Entry 7NDL (X-ray diffraction, 2.22 A resolution); this record covers chains A and B.

Chain A:
Name: Isoform 2 of Glutamine-fructose-6-phosphate aminotransferase [isomerizing] 1
Organism: Homo sapiens
Notes: EC 2.6.1.16
Reference sequence: Q06210-2 (GFPT1-2_HUMAN); residue numbers follow UniProt; this construct covers 2-295, 300-681
Chain sequence (686 residues; row label = number of the first residue in the row; note: 4 numbers in that range are skipped by the numbering (no residue carries them; nothing is unmodelled there); a row labelled like 295A-295J holds insertion residues (295A, then the next letters in order)):
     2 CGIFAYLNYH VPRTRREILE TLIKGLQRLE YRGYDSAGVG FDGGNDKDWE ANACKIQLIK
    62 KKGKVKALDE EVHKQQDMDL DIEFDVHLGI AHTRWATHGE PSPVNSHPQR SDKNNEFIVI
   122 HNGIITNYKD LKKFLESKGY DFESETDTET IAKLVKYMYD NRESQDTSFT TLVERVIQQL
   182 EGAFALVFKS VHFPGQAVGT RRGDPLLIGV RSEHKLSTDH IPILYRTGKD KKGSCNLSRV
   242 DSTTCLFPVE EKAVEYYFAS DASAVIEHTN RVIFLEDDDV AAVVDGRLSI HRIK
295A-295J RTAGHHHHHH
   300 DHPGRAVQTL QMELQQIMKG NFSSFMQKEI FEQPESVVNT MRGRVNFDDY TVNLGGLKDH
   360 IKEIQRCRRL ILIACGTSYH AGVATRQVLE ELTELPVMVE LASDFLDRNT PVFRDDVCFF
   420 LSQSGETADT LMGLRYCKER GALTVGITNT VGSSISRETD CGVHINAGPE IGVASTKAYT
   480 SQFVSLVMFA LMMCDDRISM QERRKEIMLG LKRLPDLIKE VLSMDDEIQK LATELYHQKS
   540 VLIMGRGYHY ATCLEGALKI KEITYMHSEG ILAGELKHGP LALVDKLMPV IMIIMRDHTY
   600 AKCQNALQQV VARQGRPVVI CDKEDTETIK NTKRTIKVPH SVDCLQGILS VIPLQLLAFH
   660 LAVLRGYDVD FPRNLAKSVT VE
Not modelled in the structure: 228-239, 295A-295J, 673-676, 680-681
Construct notes: engineered mutation Asp205 (Ser in Q06210-2); insertion (295E-295J)
Modified residues: Ser243 (phosphoserine; SEP)
Residues lining bound ligands:
  - glucose-6-phosphate (G6Q): Cys374, Gly375, Thr376, Ser377, Leu420, Ser421, Gln422, Ser423, Gly424, Thr426, Ala473, Ser474, Leu557, Lys558, Glu561
  - glutamic acid (GLU): Cys2, His93, Thr94, Arg95, Trp96, Ala97, Thr98, His99, Asn106, His108, His122, Asn123, Gly124, Ile125, Thr147, Asp148, Thr149
Reported in the primary citation:
  - mutagenesis - S205D: decreased catalytic activity
  - mutagenesis - S205D: decreased stability
  - post-translational modification sites: Ser235

Chain B:
Name: Isoform 2 of Glutamine-fructose-6-phosphate aminotransferase [isomerizing] 1
Organism: Homo sapiens
Notes: EC 2.6.1.16
Reference sequence: Q06210-2 (GFPT1-2_HUMAN); residue numbers follow UniProt; this construct covers 2-294, 304-681
Chain sequence (686 residues; each row starts with the number of its first residue; note: 9 numbers in that range are skipped by the numbering (no residue carries them; nothing is unmodelled there); a row labelled like 294A-294O holds insertion residues (294A, then the next letters in order)):
     2 CGIFAYLNYH VPRTRREILE TLIKGLQRLE YRGYDSAGVG FDGGNDKDWE ANACKIQLIK
    62 KKGKVKALDE EVHKQQDMDL DIEFDVHLGI AHTRWATHGE PSPVNSHPQR SDKNNEFIVI
   122 HNGIITNYKD LKKFLESKGY DFESETDTET IAKLVKYMYD NRESQDTSFT TLVERVIQQL
   182 EGAFALVFKS VHFPGQAVGT RRGDPLLIGV RSEHKLSTDH IPILYRTGKD KKGSCNLSRV
   242 DSTTCLFPVE EKAVEYYFAS DASAVIEHTN RVIFLEDDDV AAVVDGRLSI HRI
294A-294O KRTAGHHHHHHDHPG
   304 RAVQTLQMEL QQIMKGNFSS FMQKEIFEQP ESVVNTMRGR VNFDDYTVNL GGLKDHIKEI
   364 QRCRRLILIA CGTSYHAGVA TRQVLEELTE LPVMVELASD FLDRNTPVFR DDVCFFLSQS
   424 GETADTLMGL RYCKERGALT VGITNTVGSS ISRETDCGVH INAGPEIGVA STKAYTSQFV
   484 SLVMFALMMC DDRISMQERR KEIMLGLKRL PDLIKEVLSM DDEIQKLATE LYHQKSVLIM
   544 GRGYHYATCL EGALKIKEIT YMHSEGILAG ELKHGPLALV DKLMPVIMII MRDHTYAKCQ
   604 NALQQVVARQ GRPVVICDKE DTETIKNTKR TIKVPHSVDC LQGILSVIPL QLLAFHLAVL
   664 RGYDVDFPRN LAKSVTVE
Not modelled in the structure: 228-243, 294A-294O
Construct notes: engineered mutation Asp205 (Ser in Q06210-2); insertion (294F-294K)
Modified residues: Ser243 (phosphoserine; SEP)
Residues lining bound ligands: glucose-6-phosphate (G6Q): Cys374, Gly375, Thr376, Ser377, Leu420, Ser421, Gln422, Ser423, Gly424, Thr426, Val472, Ala473, Ser474, Leu557, Lys558, Glu561, Ser677
Reported in the primary citation:
  - mutagenesis - S205D: decreased catalytic activity
  - mutagenesis - S205D: decreased stability
  - post-translational modification sites: Ser235

How chain A and chain B interact:
Residue-residue contacts - 110 pairs, chain A then chain B:
  Arg368(A) with Pro395(B)
  Cys374(A) with Glu574(B); His577(B)
  Gly375(A) with Glu574(B), hydrogen bond (backbone-side chain)
  Arg385(A) with Met397(B); Glu399(B), salt bridge; Arg407(B)
  Gln386(A) with Asp406(B), hydrogen bond (side chain-backbone); Arg407(B)
  Glu389(A) with Arg407(B), salt bridge; Thr409(B); Pro410(B)
  Glu393(A) with Phe412(B)
  Leu394(A) with Pro410(B)
  Pro395(A) with Arg368(B); Phe412(B), hydrophobic
  Met397(A) with Arg385(B); Met397(B), hydrophobic
  Glu399(A) with Arg385(B), salt bridge
  Leu400(A) with Leu571(B), hydrophobic; Glu574(B)
  Ser402(A) with Arg545(B); Leu571(B); Gly573(B)
  Asp406(A) with Gln386(B), hydrogen bond (backbone-side chain); Arg545(B), salt bridge; Gly546(B); His597(B); Thr598(B); Lys601(B), salt bridge
  Arg407(A) with Arg385(B); Gln386(B); Glu389(B), salt bridge
  Thr409(A) with Glu389(B)
  Pro410(A) with Glu389(B); Leu394(B)
  Phe412(A) with Arg367(B); Glu393(B); Pro395(B), hydrophobic
  Thr426(A) with His577(B)
  Lys538(A) with Lys538(B)
  Ser539(A) with Ser539(B); His566(B), hydrogen bond
  Leu541(A) with His566(B)
  Arg545(A) with Ser402(B); Asp406(B), salt bridge
  Gly546(A) with Asp406(B)
  Leu557(A) with Gly578(B); Pro579(B)
  Lys560(A) with Glu568(B), salt bridge; Leu582(B)
  Glu561(A) with Ala581(B)
  Tyr564(A) with Ala581(B); Leu582(B)
  Met565(A) with Leu582(B)
  His566(A) with Ser539(B), hydrogen bond; Leu541(B); His566(B), hydrogen bond; Glu568(B), salt bridge; Leu582(B)
  Ser567(A) with Glu568(B)
  Glu568(A) with Lys560(B), salt bridge; His566(B), salt bridge; Ser567(B); Glu568(B)
  Leu571(A) with Leu400(B), hydrophobic; Ser402(B)
  Gly573(A) with Ser402(B)
  Glu574(A) with Cys374(B); Gly375(B), hydrogen bond (side chain-backbone); Leu400(B)
  Lys576(A) with Trp96(B); Thr98(B); Val678(B); Val680(B); Glu681(B)
  His577(A) with Cys374(B); Thr426(B); Val678(B)
  Gly578(A) with Leu674(B)
  Pro579(A) with Leu557(B)
  Leu580(A) with Asn673(B), hydrogen bond (backbone-side chain)
  Ala581(A) with Lys560(B); Glu561(B); Tyr564(B); Arg672(B), hydrogen bond (backbone-side chain); Asn673(B)
  Leu582(A) with Lys560(B); Tyr564(B); Met565(B); Arg672(B)
  Val583(A) with Arg672(B); Asn673(B), hydrogen bond (backbone-side chain)
  Asp584(A) with Arg672(B), salt bridge
  His597(A) with Asp406(B)
  Thr598(A) with Asp406(B)
  Lys601(A) with Asp406(B), salt bridge
  Asn604(A) with His99(B), hydrogen bond; Glu681(B), hydrogen bond
  Gln607(A) with His99(B)
  Gln608(A) with Thr98(B); Glu681(B)
  Ala611(A) with Thr98(B); Gly100(B)
  Arg612(A) with Asp36(B), salt bridge; Trp96(B); Ala97(B), hydrogen bond (side chain-backbone); Asn673(B)
  Arg672(A) with Ala581(B); Arg612(B)
Interface residues without a listed pair, chain A (59 interface residues in all): Arg367, Val396, Asp403, Asp428, Val540, Ser677
Interface residues without a listed pair, chain B (61 interface residues in all): Asp403, Asp428, Lys576, Ala611

In short:
59 residues of chain A face 61 of chain B across their interface, with 13 hydrogen bonds and 14 salt bridges.
Among the polar pairs are Arg385(A)-Glu399(B), Glu389(A)-Arg407(B) and Asp406(A)-Arg545(B). Bound to chain A:
glucose-6-phosphate and glutamic acid. The paper reports that S205D of chain A reduces catalytic activity;
modification sites Ser235(A) and Ser235(B).
Chain A and chain B are both Isoform 2 of Glutamine-fructose-6-phosphate aminotransferase [isomerizing] 1
(Homo sapiens); the structure, Crystal structure of human GFAT-1 S205D, was determined by X-ray diffraction
(same publication as 6ZMJ and 6ZMK).
